4JS4 - chains C and A; structure by X-ray diffraction, 3.10 A resolution.

== Chain C ==
Molecule: dT16 oligonucleotide
Sequence (16 nucleotides; numbered 2 to 17; the number before each row is that of its first residue):
     2 AAAAAAAAAAAAAAAA
Disordered / not traced: 17

== Chain A ==
Name: Exodeoxyribonuclease I
From: Escherichia coli
Notes: EC 3.1.11.1
UniProt: P04995 (EX1_ECOLI); residues 1-475 here = UniProt positions 1-475
Sequence (478 residues; numbered -2 to 475; the number before each row is that of its first residue; numbers below 1 keep their minus sign (Gly-2 is residue -2)):
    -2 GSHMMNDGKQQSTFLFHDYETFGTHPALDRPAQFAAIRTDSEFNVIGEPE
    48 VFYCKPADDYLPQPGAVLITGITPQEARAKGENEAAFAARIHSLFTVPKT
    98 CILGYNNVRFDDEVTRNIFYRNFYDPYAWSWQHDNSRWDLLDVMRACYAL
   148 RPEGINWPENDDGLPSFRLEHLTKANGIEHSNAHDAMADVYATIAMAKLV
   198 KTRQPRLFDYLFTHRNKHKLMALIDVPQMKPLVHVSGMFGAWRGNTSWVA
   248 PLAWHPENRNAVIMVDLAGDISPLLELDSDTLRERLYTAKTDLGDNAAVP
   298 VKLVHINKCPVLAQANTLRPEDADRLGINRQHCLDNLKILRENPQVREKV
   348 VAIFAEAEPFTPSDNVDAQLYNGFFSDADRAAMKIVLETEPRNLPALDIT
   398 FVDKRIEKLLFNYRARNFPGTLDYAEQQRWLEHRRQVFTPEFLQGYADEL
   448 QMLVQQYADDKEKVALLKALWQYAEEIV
Disordered / not traced: -2 to 7
Differences from the reference sequence: expression tag (-2 to 0)
UniProt features mapped onto this chain:
  - binding site (Mg(2+)): Asp15, Glu17, Asp186
  - binding site (substrate): Glu17, Arg165
  - site: Thr18 (Interaction with single-stranded DNA), Ile66 (Interaction with single-stranded DNA), Arg113 (Interaction with single-stranded DNA), Tyr124 (Interaction with single-stranded DNA), Trp128 (Interaction with single-stranded DNA), Arg142 (Interaction with single-stranded DNA), Arg148 (Important for interaction with ssb), Phe164 (Interaction with single-stranded DNA), His181 (Important for activity), Tyr207 (Important for interaction with ssb), Lys214 (Interaction with single-stranded DNA), Asn257 (Interaction with single-stranded DNA), Tyr284 (Interaction with single-stranded DNA), Asn304 (Interaction with single-stranded DNA), Gln311 (Important for interaction with ssb), Arg338 (Important for interaction with ssb), Tyr368 (Interaction with single-stranded DNA), Phe371 (Interaction with single-stranded DNA)
  - mutagenesis: Arg148 (R148A: Strongly reduced ssb-binding. Reduced ssb-dependent nuclease activity), Glu150 (E150A: About 2-fold increased ssb-binding. Weakly increased ssb-independent and ssb-dependent nuclease activity), His181 (H181A: Residual nuclease activity), Tyr207 (Y207A: Strongly reduced ssb-binding. Reduced ssb-dependent nuclease activity), Lys227 (K227A: 7-fold reduced ssb-binding. Reduced ssb-dependent nuclease activity), Gln311 (Q311A: 2-fold reduced ssb-binding. Weakly reduced ssb-dependent nuclease activity), Arg316 (R316A: Strongly reduced ssb-binding. Strongly reduced ssb-dependent nuclease activity), Glu318 (E318A: About 2-fold increased ssb-binding. No effect on ssb-dependent nuclease activity), Asp319 (D319A: 2-fold reduced ssb-binding. No effect on ssb-dependent nuclease activity), Arg327 (R327A: No effect on ssb-binding and on ssb-dependent nuclease activity), Leu331 (L331A: No effect on ssb-binding and on ssb-dependent nuclease activity), Arg338 (R338A: 3-fold reduced ssb-binding. Reduced ssb-dependent nuclease activity), 2 further mutagenesis entries in UniProt

== How chain C and chain A interact ==
Contacting residue pairs (62; chain C residue first):
  DA2(C) with Trp128(A), base contact
  DA3(C) with Trp128(A), sugar contact; Asp374(A), hydrogen bond to the base
  DA4(C) with Tyr124(A), sugar contact; Trp128(A), hydrogen bond to the sugar; Lys214(A), phosphate contact; Phe371(A), stacking on the base
  DA5(C) with Arg113(A), salt bridge to the phosphate; Tyr124(A), sugar contact; Lys214(A), salt bridge to the phosphate; Asn257(A), hydrogen bond to the phosphate; Asn304(A), hydrogen bond to the phosphate; Tyr368(A), phosphate contact; Phe371(A), base contact
  DA6(C) with Arg113(A), salt bridge to the phosphate; Asn255(A), base contact; Asn304(A), phosphate contact; Lys305(A), phosphate contact; Tyr368(A), phosphate contact
  DA7(C) with Ala365(A), base contact; Tyr368(A), sugar contact; Asn369(A), base contact
  DA8(C) with Phe357(A), base contact
  DA9(C) with Tyr284(A), stacking on the base; Glu353(A), base contact; Pro356(A), base contact; Phe357(A), sugar contact
  DA10(C) with Leu283(A), sugar contact; Tyr284(A), sugar contact; Thr285(A), sugar contact; Ala286(A), phosphate contact
  DA11(C) with Met235(A), base contact; Ala286(A), phosphate contact; Lys287(A), phosphate contact
  DA12(C) with Gly234(A), sugar contact; Met235(A), sugar contact; Phe236(A), sugar contact; Gly237(A), phosphate contact
  DA13(C) with Arg142(A), hydrogen bond to the phosphate; Gly234(A), sugar contact; Gly237(A), phosphate contact; Ala238(A), hydrogen bond to the phosphate; Asn242(A), sugar contact
  DA14(C) with Asn103(A), hydrogen bond to the base; Arg142(A), salt bridge to the phosphate; Phe164(A), hydrogen bond to the phosphate; Arg165(A), phosphate contact
  DA15(C) with Tyr102(A), phosphate contact; Asn103(A), hydrogen bond to the sugar; Phe164(A), phosphate contact; Arg165(A), phosphate contact; Leu166(A), hydrogen bond to the phosphate
  DA16(C) with Asp15(A), phosphate contact; Tyr16(A), sugar contact; Glu17(A), phosphate contact; Thr18(A), hydrogen bond to the phosphate; Thr21(A), base contact; Gln60(A), base contact; Ala63(A), base contact; Thr67(A), phosphate contact; Phe107(A), sugar contact; His181(A), salt bridge to the phosphate
Interface residues without a listed pair, chain A (53 interface residues in all): Gly20, Gly62, Ile66, Leu138, Pro162, Ser163, Asp186, His302, Gly370, Phe372

== In short ==
The interface between chain C and chain A involves 15 residues on one side and 53 on the other; the contacts
include 11 hydrogen bonds, 5 salt bridges and 2 aromatic stacking contacts. Among the polar pairs are
DA3(C)-Asp374(A), DA14(C)-Asn103(A) and DA4(C)-Trp128(A).
Here chain C is dT16 oligonucleotide and chain A is Exodeoxyribonuclease I (Escherichia coli). Entry 4JS4
(Crystal structure of E. coli Exonuclease I in complex with a dA16 oligonucleotide) was determined by X-ray
diffraction, deposited together with 4JRP, 4JRQ and 4JS5.
